Entry 7MZJ (X-ray diffraction, 2.40 A resolution); this record covers chains C and B of the 5 polymer chains in the assembly.

[Chain C]
Molecule: WCSL 129 heavy chain
Organism: Homo sapiens
Sequence (224 residues; row label = number of the first residue in the row):
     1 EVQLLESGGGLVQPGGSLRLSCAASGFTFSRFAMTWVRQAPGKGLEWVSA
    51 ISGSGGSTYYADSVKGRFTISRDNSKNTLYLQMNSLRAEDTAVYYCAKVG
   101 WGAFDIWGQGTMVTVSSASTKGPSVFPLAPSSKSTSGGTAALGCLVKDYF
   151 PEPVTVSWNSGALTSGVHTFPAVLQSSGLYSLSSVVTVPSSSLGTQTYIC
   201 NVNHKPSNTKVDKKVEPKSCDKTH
Disordered / not traced: 132-136, 219-224
Cystine bridges: Cys22-Cys96, Cys144-Cys200

[Chain B]
Molecule: Spike protein S1
Organism: Severe acute respiratory syndrome coronavirus 2
Notes: fragment: Receptor Binding Domain (RBD)
Reference sequence: P0DTC2 (SPIKE_SARS2); numbering as in UniProt (aligned over 331-527)
Sequence (205 residues; numbered 331 to 535; the number before each row is that of its first residue):
   331 NITNLCPFGEVFNATRFASVYAWNRKRISNCVADYSVLYNSASFSTFKCY
   381 GVSPTKLNDLCFTNVYADSFVIRGDEVRQIAPGQTGKIADYNYKLPDDFT
   431 GCVIAWNSNNLDSKVGGNYNYLYRLFRKSNLKPFERDISTEIYQAGSTPC
   481 NGVEGFNCYFPLQSYGFQPTNGVGYQPYRVVVLSFELLHAPATVCGPGSH
   531 HHHHH
Disordered / not traced: 331, 530-535
Cystine bridges: Cys336-Cys361, Cys379-Cys432, Cys391-Cys525, Cys480-Cys488
Glycans and other covalent adducts: N-acetylglucosamine (NAG) linked to Asn343
Differences from the reference sequence: expression tag (528-535)

[Interface between chain C and chain B]
Residue-residue contacts (15):
  Ala33(C) - Phe486(B)  hydrophobic
  Trp47(C) - Phe486(B)
  Ala50(C) - Phe486(B)  hydrophobic
  Tyr59(C) - Thr478(B)
  Tyr59(C) - Phe486(B)  hydrophobic
  Tyr59(C) - Asn487(B)
  Val99(C) - Phe486(B)
  Val99(C) - Tyr489(B)
  Trp101(C) - Leu455(B)  hydrophobic
  Trp101(C) - Phe456(B)
  Trp101(C) - Tyr489(B)
  Trp101(C) - Phe490(B)
  Trp101(C) - Leu492(B)
  Trp101(C) - Gln493(B)
  Gly102(C) - Tyr489(B)  hydrogen bond (backbone-side chain)
Other interface residues (no listed pair), chain C (9 interface residues in all): Thr35, Phe104

[Overview]
Chain C and chain B each contribute 9 residues to their interface; the contacts include 1 hydrogen bond. The
hydrogen-bonded pair is Gly102(C)-Tyr489(B). Covalently linked N-acetylglucosamine: at Asn343(B).
Here chain C is WCSL 129 heavy chain (Homo sapiens) and chain B is Spike protein S1 (Severe acute respiratory
syndrome coronavirus 2). Entry 7MZJ (SARS-CoV-2 receptor binding domain bound to Fab WCSL 129 and Fab PDI 93)
was determined by X-ray diffraction together with 7MZF, 7MZH and 7MZK from the same study.
